Entry 7VY4 (X-ray diffraction, 2.22 A resolution); this record covers chain A.

== Chain A ==
Name: 26S proteasome non-ATPase regulatory subunit 10
From: Homo sapiens
UniProtKB: O75832 (PSD10_HUMAN); residue numbers follow UniProt; this construct covers 1-226
Chain sequence (226 residues; row label = number of the first residue in the row):
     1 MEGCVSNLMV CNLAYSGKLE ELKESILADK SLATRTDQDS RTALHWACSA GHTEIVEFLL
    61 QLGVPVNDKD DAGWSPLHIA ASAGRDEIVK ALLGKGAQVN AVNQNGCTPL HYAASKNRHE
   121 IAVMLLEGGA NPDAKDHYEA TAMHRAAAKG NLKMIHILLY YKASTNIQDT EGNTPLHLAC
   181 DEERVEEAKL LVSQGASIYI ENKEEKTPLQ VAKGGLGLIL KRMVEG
Not modelled in the structure: 1-2
Small-molecule neighbours:
  - urea (URE), molecule 1: Gly3, Cys4, Asn12
  - urea (URE), molecule 2: Tyr15, Arg41, Trp46, Ser49
  - urea (URE), molecule 3: Gly63, Val64, Pro65
  - urea (URE), molecule 4: Glu127, Tyr160, Tyr161, Lys162
  - urea (URE), molecule 5: Leu159, Lys162, Ala163, Thr165, Gln194
Swiss-Prot annotation at these positions:
  - region: Met1 to Asp37 (Required for nuclear localization)
  - mutagenesis: Glu182 (E182A: Abolishes interaction with RB1)

== Overview ==
Ligands of chain A: 5 copies of urea. UniProt lists one mutagenesis site.
Chain A is 26S proteasome non-ATPase regulatory subunit 10 (Homo sapiens); the structure, Snapshots of Human
PSMD10(Gankyrin) unfolding by urea: 2 hours incubation, was determined by X-ray diffraction together with
7VXV, 7VXW and 7VY7 from the same study.
